Entry 2NX5 (X-ray diffraction, 2.70 A resolution); this record covers chains A and D of the 5 polymer chains in the assembly.

# Chain A
Molecule: HLA-B35
Source organism: Homo sapiens
UniProt: O19626 (O19626_HUMAN); residues 1-276 here correspond to UniProt positions 25-300 (UniProt number = residue number + 24)
Sequence (276 residues; row label = number of the first residue in the row):
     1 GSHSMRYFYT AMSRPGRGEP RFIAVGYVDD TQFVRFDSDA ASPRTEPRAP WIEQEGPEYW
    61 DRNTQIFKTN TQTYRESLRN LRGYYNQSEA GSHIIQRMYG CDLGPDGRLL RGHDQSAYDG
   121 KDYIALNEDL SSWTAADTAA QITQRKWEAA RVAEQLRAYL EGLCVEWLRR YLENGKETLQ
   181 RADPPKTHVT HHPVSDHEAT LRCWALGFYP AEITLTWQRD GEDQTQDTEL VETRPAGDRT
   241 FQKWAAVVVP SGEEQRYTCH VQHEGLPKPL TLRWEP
Disulfide bonds: Cys101-Cys164, Cys203-Cys259

# Chain D
Molecule: ELS4 TCR alpha chain
Source organism: Homo sapiens
Sequence (188 residues; numbered 1 to 194; 6 numbers in that range are skipped by the numbering (no residue carries them; nothing is unmodelled there); the number before each row is that of its first residue):
     1 QNIDQ
     7 PTEMTATEGA IVQINCTYQT SGFNGLFWYQ QHAGEAPTFL SYNVLDGLEE KG
    61 RFSSFLSRSK GYSYLLLKEL QMKDSASYLC AVQASGGS
   102 YIPTFGRGTS LIVHPYIQNP DPAVYQLRDS KSSDKSVCLF TDFDSQTNVS QSKDSDVYIT
   162 DKCVLDMRSM DFKSNSAVAW SNKSDFACAN AFN
Disulfide bonds: Cys22-Cys90, Cys139-Cys189

# Interface between chain A and chain D
Residue-residue contacts (17; chain A residue first):
  Glu58(A) - Gly96(D)
  Glu58(A) - Gly97(D)
  Arg62(A) - Ser95(D)  hydrogen bond (side chain-backbone)
  Arg62(A) - Tyr102(D)
  Gln65(A) - Ser98(D)
  Glu154(A) - Tyr48(D)
  Arg157(A) - Leu51(D)
  Ala158(A) - Asn30(D)
  Ala158(A) - Val50(D)  hydrophobic
  Gly162(A) - Arg68(D)
  Leu163(A) - Gly28(D)
  Leu163(A) - Asn30(D)
  Leu163(A) - Ser95(D)
  Leu163(A) - Tyr102(D)
  Glu166(A) - Ser27(D)
  Glu166(A) - Gly28(D)  hydrogen bond (side chain-backbone)
  Trp167(A) - Ser95(D)  hydrogen bond
Other interface residues (no listed pair), chain A (11 interface residues in all): Arg151
Other interface residues (no listed pair), chain D (13 interface residues in all): Phe29

# In short
The interface between chain A and chain D involves 11 residues on one side and 13 on the other; the contacts
include 3 hydrogen bonds. Polar contacts include Arg62(A)-Ser95(D), Glu166(A)-Gly28(D) and Trp167(A)-Ser95(D).
Here chain A is HLA-B35 and chain D is ELS4 TCR alpha chain, both from Homo sapiens. Entry 2NX5 (Crystal
structure of ELS4 TCR bound to HLA-B*3501 presenting EBV peptide EPLPQGQLTAY at 1.7A) was determined by X-ray
diffraction together with 2NW2 and 2NW3 from the same study.
